PDB entry 6Y9Z | electron microscopy, 4.80 A resolution (low resolution: residue-level contacts below are approximate; hydrogen-bond / salt-bridge calls are withheld) | chains e and k of the 13 polymer chains in the assembly

# Chain e (and k)
Name: Gag-Pol polyprotein
Organism: Human immunodeficiency virus 1
Notes: EC 3.4.23.16, 2.7.7.49, 2.7.7.7, 3.1.26.13, 3.1.13.2, 2.7.7.-, 3.1.-.-; chain k of this document is another copy of the same molecule, construct and numbering; everything in this record applies to it too
UniProt: P0C6F2 (POL_HV1LW); residues 1-220 here correspond to UniProt positions 133-352 (UniProt number = residue number + 132)
Sequence (220 residues; numbered 1 to 220; the number before each row is that of its first residue):
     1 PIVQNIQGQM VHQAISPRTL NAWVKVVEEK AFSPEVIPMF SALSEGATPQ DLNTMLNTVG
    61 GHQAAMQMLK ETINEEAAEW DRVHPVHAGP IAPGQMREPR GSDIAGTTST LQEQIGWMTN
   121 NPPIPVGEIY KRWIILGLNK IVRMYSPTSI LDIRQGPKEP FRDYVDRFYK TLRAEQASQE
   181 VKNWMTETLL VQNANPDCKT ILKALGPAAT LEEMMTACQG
Disulfide bonds: C198-C218
Curated features (UniProtKB/Swiss-Prot):
  - region: N57 to Q95 (Interaction with human PPIA/CYPA and NUP153)
  - site: G89, P90 (Cis/trans isomerization of proline peptide bond)

# Interface between chain e and chain k
Residue-residue contacts - 29 pairs, chain e then chain k:
  V11(e) with Q4(k)
  A14(e) with E45(k)
  I15(e) with E45(k)
  P17(e) with L43(k)
  L20(e) with A42(k)
  N21(e) with A22(k); M39(k)
  V24(e) with K30(k)
  N57(e) with R173(k)
  T58(e) with K30(k); P38(k); M39(k)
  V59(e) with E35(k)
  G60(e) with E35(k)
  Q63(e) with D166(k); Y169(k); R173(k)
  A64(e) with R162(k); V165(k); D166(k)
  Q67(e) with Y169(k); L211(k)
  M68(e) with M215(k)
  E71(e) with T210(k); L211(k)
  K140(e) with E212(k)
  M144(e) with R162(k); M215(k)
  Y145(e) with R162(k)
Interface residues without a listed pair, chain e (22 interface residues in all): H12, G61, H62
Interface residues without a listed pair, chain k (20 interface residues in all): K170, Q219

# Summary
Chain e and chain k form an interface of 22 and 20 residues respectively.
Chain e and chain k are both Gag-Pol polyprotein (Human immunodeficiency virus 1); the structure, Structure of
the native full-length HIV-1 capsid protein in complex with Cyclophilin A from helical assembly ..., was
determined by electron microscopy, deposited together with 6Y9V, 6Y9W, 6Y9X, 6Y9Y and 6ZDJ.
